4OU7 - chains C and S of the 6 polymer chains in the assembly; structure by X-ray diffraction, 2.83 A resolution.

# Chain C
Name: Primosomal protein 1
Organism: Escherichia coli
UniProt: P0A8J2 (DNAT_ECOLI); residues 84-154 here = UniProt positions 84-154
Amino-acid sequence (71 residues; row label = number of the first residue in the row):
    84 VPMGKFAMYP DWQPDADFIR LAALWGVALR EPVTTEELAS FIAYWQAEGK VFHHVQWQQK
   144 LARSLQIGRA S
Disordered / not traced: 154
UniProt features mapped onto this chain:
  - binding site (ssDNA): Phe124, Tyr127, Trp128, Lys133, Lys143, Arg146
  - mutagenesis: Gly87 to Tyr92 (In dnaT822; phenocopies a priA deletion, some cells are filmentous and partition nucleoids poorly, forms small colonies, has 8-fold increased basal SOS induction, greatly increased sensitivity to UV ...), Tyr127 to Trp128 (Loss of ssDNA binding), Tyr127 (Y127A: Very low ssDNA binding), Trp128 (W128A: Very low ssDNA binding), Lys133 (K133A: Loss of ssDNA binding), Phe135 (F135A: Very low ssDNA binding), His136 to His137 (Loss of ssDNA binding and PriB-DnaT-ssDNA complex formation, still dissociates PriB-ssDNA), His136 (H136A: Decreased ssDNA binding), His137 (H137A: Decreased ssDNA binding), Lys143 (K143A: Loss of ssDNA binding), Arg146 (R146A: Loss of ssDNA binding)
From the paper describing this entry:
  - binding site for the 10-nt DNA strand (chain S): Phe124, Tyr127, Trp128, Lys133, Lys143, Arg146, Ser147, Ile150, Gly151
  - mutagenesis - Y127A, W128A, F135A: decreased binding to dT30
  - mutagenesis - Y127A/W128A: abolished binding to phiX-174 ssDNA

# Chain S
Molecule: 10-nt DNA strand
Sequence (10 nucleotides; numbered 1 to 10; the number before each row is that of its first residue):
     1 TTTTTTTTTT

# Chain C / chain S interface
Pairs across the interface (10; chain C residue first):
  Tyr127(C) with DT3(S), stacking on the base
  Trp128(C) with DT3(S), hydrogen bond to the base
  Lys133(C) with DT3(S), salt bridge to the phosphate
  Lys143(C) with DT3(S), salt bridge to the phosphate
  Arg146(C) with DT3(S), sugar contact; DT4(S), salt bridge to the phosphate
  Ser147(C) with DT3(S), hydrogen bond to the base; DT4(S), hydrogen bond to the base
  Ile150(C) with DT4(S), base contact
  Gly151(C) with DT4(S), base contact
Also at the interface, not in a pair above, chain C (10 interface residues in all): Phe124, Gln142
Also at the interface, not in a pair above, chain S (4 interface residues in all): DT1, DT2

# In short
The interface between chain C and chain S involves 10 residues on one side and 4 on the other, with 3 hydrogen
bonds, 3 salt bridges and 1 aromatic stacking contact. Polar contacts include Trp128(C)-DT3(S),
Ser147(C)-DT3(S) and Ser147(C)-DT4(S). The paper reports a binding site for the 10-nt DNA strand (chain S) at
Phe124(C), Tyr127(C) and Trp128(C) among others; Y127A, W128A and F135A of chain C reduce binding to dT30.
Chain C is Primosomal protein 1 (Escherichia coli) and chain S is a 10-nt DNA strand; the structure, Crystal
structure of DnaT84-153-dT10 ssDNA complex reveals a novel single-stranded DNA binding mode, was determined by
X-ray diffraction, deposited together with 4OU6.
